3JAL - chains N and B of the 14 polymer chains in the assembly; structure by electron microscopy, 3.50 A resolution.

== Chain N ==
Protein: Microtubule-associated protein RP/EB family member 3
From: Homo sapiens
UniProtKB: Q9UPY8 (MARE3_HUMAN); residues 1-200 here = UniProt positions 1-200
Amino-acid sequence (203 residues; row label = number of the first residue in the row; numbers below 1 keep their minus sign (Ser-2 is residue -2)):
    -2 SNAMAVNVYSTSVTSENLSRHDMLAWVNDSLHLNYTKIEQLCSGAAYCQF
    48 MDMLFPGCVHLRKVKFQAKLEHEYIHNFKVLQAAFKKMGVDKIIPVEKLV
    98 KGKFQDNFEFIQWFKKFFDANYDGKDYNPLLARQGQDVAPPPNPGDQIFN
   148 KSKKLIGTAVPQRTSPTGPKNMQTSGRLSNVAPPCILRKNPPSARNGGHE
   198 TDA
Unresolved in the structure: -2 to 0, 132-200
Sequence notes: expression tag (-2 to 0)
Curated features (UniProtKB/Swiss-Prot):
  - modified residue (Phosphoserine): Ser162, Ser176

== Chain B ==
Protein: Tubulin beta chain
From: Sus scrofa
UniProtKB: P02554 (TBB_PIG); the author numbering skips numbers that UniProt does not, so the offset changes along the chain: 1-44 = UniProt 1-44; 47-360 = UniProt 45-358; 369-455 = UniProt 359-445
Amino-acid sequence (445 residues; numbered 1 to 455; 10 numbers in that range are skipped by the numbering (no residue carries them; nothing is unmodelled there); the number before each row is that of its first residue):
     1 MREIVHIQAGQCGNQIGAKFWEVISDEHGIDPTGSYHGDSDLQL
    47 ERINVYYNEAAGNKYVPRAILVDLEPGTMDSVRSGPFGQIFRPDNFVFGQ
    97 SGAGNNWAKGHYTEGAELVDSVLDVVRKESESCDCLQGFQLTHSLGGGTG
   147 SGMGTLLISKIREEYPDRIMNTFSVVPSPKVSDTVVEPYNATLSVHQLVE
   197 NTDETYCIDNEALYDICFRTLKLTTPTYGDLNHLVSATMSGVTTCLRFPG
   247 QLNADLRKLAVNMVPFPRLHFFMPGFAPLTSRGSQQYRALTVPELTQQMF
   297 DAKNMMAACDPRHGRYLTVAAVFRGRMSMKEVDEQMLNVQNKNSSYFVEW
   347 IPNNVKTAVCDIPP
   369 RGLKMSATFIGNSTAIQELFKRISEQFTAMFRRKAFLHWYTGEGMDEMEF
   419 TEAESNMNDLVSEYQQYQDATADEQGEFEEEGEEDEA
Unresolved in the structure: 440-455
Curated features (UniProtKB/Swiss-Prot):
  - motif: Met1 to Ile4 (MREI motif)
  - binding site (GTP): Gln11, Glu71, Ser140, Gly144, Thr145, Gly146, Asn206, Asn228
  - binding site (Mg(2+)): Glu71
  - modified residue: Ser40 (Phosphoserine), Lys60 (N6-acetyllysine), Ser174 (Phosphoserine), Thr287 (Phosphothreonine), Thr292 (Phosphothreonine), Arg320 (Omega-N-methylarginine), Glu448 (5-glutamyl polyglutamate)
  - cross-link (Glycyl lysine isopeptide (Lys-Gly)): Lys60 (interchain with G-Cter in ubiquitin), Lys326 (interchain with G-Cter in ubiquitin)

== Interface between chain N and chain B ==
Contacting residue pairs - 15 pairs, chain N then chain B:
  Val10(N) - His406(B)
  Asn14(N) - Gly410(B)
  Ser16(N) - Gly412(B)  hydrogen bond (side chain-backbone)
  Ser16(N) - Asp414(B)  hydrogen bond
  Arg17(N) - Tyr108(B)
  Arg17(N) - Gly412(B)
  His18(N) - Asp414(B)  salt bridge
  Lys100(N) - Glu113(B)
  Phe101(N) - Tyr108(B)
  Gln102(N) - Thr109(B)
  Gln102(N) - Glu110(B)
  Gln102(N) - Glu113(B)  hydrogen bond (backbone-side chain)
  Asp103(N) - Glu113(B)
  Phe105(N) - Gly412(B)
  Gln109(N) - Gly410(B)
Also at the interface, not in a pair above, chain N (12 interface residues in all): Thr11
Also at the interface, not in a pair above, chain B (10 interface residues in all): Thr409, Glu411

== Overview ==
12 residues of chain N face 10 of chain B across their interface, with 3 hydrogen bonds and 1 salt bridge.
Polar contacts include His18(N)-Asp414(B), Ser16(N)-Gly412(B) and Ser16(N)-Asp414(B). UniProt lists 8
GTP-binding residues and Mg2+-binding residue Glu71(B) on chain B.
Here chain N is Microtubule-associated protein RP/EB family member 3 (Homo sapiens) and chain B is Tubulin
beta chain (Sus scrofa). Entry 3JAL (Cryo-EM structure of GMPCPP-microtubule co-polymerized with EB3) was
determined by electron microscopy together with 3JAK, 3JAR, 3JAS, 3JAT and 3JAW from the same study.
